Entry 8UWA (X-ray diffraction, 4.02 A resolution (low resolution: residue-level contacts below are approximate; hydrogen-bond / salt-bridge calls are withheld)); this record covers chains A and B of the 9 polymer chains in the assembly.

# Chain A (and B)
Name: Hemagglutinin
Organism: Influenza A virus (A/Perth/16/2009(H3N2))
Notes: chain B of this document is another copy of the same molecule, construct and numbering; everything in this record applies to it too
Reference sequence: C6KNH7 (C6KNH7_9INFA); residues 1-504 here correspond to UniProt positions 17-520 (UniProt number = residue number + 16)
Sequence (514 residues; row label = number of the first residue in the row):
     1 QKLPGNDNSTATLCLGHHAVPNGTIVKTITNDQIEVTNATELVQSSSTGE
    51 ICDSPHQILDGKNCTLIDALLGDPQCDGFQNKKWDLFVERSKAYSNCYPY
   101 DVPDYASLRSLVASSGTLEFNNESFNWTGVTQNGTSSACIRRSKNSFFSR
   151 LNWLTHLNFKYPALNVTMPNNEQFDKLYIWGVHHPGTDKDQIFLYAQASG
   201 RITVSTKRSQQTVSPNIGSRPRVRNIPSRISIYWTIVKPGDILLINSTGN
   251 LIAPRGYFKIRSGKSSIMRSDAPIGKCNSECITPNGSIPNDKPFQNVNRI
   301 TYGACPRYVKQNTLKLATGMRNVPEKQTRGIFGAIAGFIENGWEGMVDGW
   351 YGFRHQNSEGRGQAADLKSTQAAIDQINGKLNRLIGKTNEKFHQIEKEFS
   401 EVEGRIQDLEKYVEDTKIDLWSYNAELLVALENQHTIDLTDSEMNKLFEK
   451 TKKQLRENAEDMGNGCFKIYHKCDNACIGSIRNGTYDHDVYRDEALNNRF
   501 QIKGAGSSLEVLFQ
Not modelled in the structure: 1-7, 328-332, 502-514 (chain B: 1-7, 327-332, 500-514)
Differences from the reference sequence: expression tag (505-514)
Disulfides: C14-C466, C52-C277, C64-C76, C97-C139, C281-C305, C473-C477
Glycans and other covalent adducts: N-acetylglucosamine (NAG) linked to N22, N38, N63, N126, N133, N165, N246, N285, N483

# How chain A and chain B interact
Pairs across the interface (72):
  K27(A) - R383(B)
  T28(A) - R383(B)
  I29(A) - R383(B)
  I29(A) - E432(B)
  T30(A) - Q376(B)
  T30(A) - G379(B)
  T30(A) - K380(B)
  T30(A) - H435(B)
  N31(A) - Q376(B)
  D32(A) - R383(B)
  D101(A) - R208(B)
  D101(A) - Q210(B)
  H184(A) - Q210(B)
  N216(A) - R201(B)
  N216(A) - T212(B)
  S219(A) - N165(B)
  S219(A) - S205(B)
  S219(A) - L244(B)
  R220(A) - S205(B)
  R220(A) - Q210(B)
  R220(A) - L244(B)
  P221(A) - S205(B)
  P221(A) - T206(B)
  P221(A) - K207(B)
  P221(A) - I242(B)
  V223(A) - K207(B)
  R229(A) - T206(B)
  R229(A) - K207(B)
  R229(A) - Q210(B)
  S231(A) - Q210(B)
  E401(A) - R208(B)
  E401(A) - K238(B)
  V402(A) - L111(B)
  V402(A) - I236(B)
  E403(A) - S107(B)
  G404(A) - S107(B)
  R405(A) - A106(B)
  R405(A) - S107(B)
  R405(A) - E396(B)
  R405(A) - F399(B)
  R405(A) - E403(B)
  R405(A) - I406(B)
  R405(A) - E410(B)
  D408(A) - S110(B)
  D408(A) - H393(B)
  D408(A) - I395(B)
  L409(A) - I395(B)
  L409(A) - E410(B)
  Y412(A) - Q394(B)
  Y412(A) - I395(B)
  Y412(A) - V413(B)
  Y412(A) - E414(B)
  Y412(A) - K417(B)
  V413(A) - V413(B)
  D415(A) - K391(B)
  T416(A) - K417(B)
  D419(A) - R307(B)
  L420(A) - L420(B)
  L420(A) - W421(B)
  L420(A) - N424(B)
  Y423(A) - W421(B)
  Y423(A) - N424(B)
  Y423(A) - L428(B)
  A430(A) - R383(B)
  Q434(A) - H435(B)
  E460(A) - R456(B)
  D461(A) - K453(B)
  D461(A) - R456(B)
  M462(A) - R456(B)
  K468(A) - R456(B)
  Y470(A) - R492(B)
  R499(A) - R492(B)
Other interface residues (no listed pair), chain A (43 interface residues in all): S214, R222, S400, N424, L427, L431
Other interface residues (no listed pair), chain B (50 interface residues in all): D104, T203, D241, N389, L409, L427, L431, H488

# In short
43 residues of chain A face 50 of chain B across their interface.
Both chains are Hemagglutinin (Influenza A virus (A/Perth/16/2009(H3N2))). Entry 8UWA (VH1-18 QxxV class
antibody 09-1B12 bound to A/Perth/16/2009 H3N2 hemagglutinin) was determined by X-ray diffraction together
with 8UT4, 8UT6, 8UT7, 8UT8 and 8UT9 from the same study.
